7CRW - chains D and C of the 4 polymer chains in the assembly; structure by electron microscopy, 3.18 A resolution.

# Chain D (and C)
Protein: Dipeptidyl peptidase 9
Organism: Rattus norvegicus
Notes: chain C of this document is another copy of the same molecule, construct and numbering; everything in this record applies to it too
Reference sequence: M0R781 (M0R781_RAT); residues 1-862 here = UniProt positions 1-862
Sequence (862 residues; numbered 1 to 862; the number before each row is that of its first residue):
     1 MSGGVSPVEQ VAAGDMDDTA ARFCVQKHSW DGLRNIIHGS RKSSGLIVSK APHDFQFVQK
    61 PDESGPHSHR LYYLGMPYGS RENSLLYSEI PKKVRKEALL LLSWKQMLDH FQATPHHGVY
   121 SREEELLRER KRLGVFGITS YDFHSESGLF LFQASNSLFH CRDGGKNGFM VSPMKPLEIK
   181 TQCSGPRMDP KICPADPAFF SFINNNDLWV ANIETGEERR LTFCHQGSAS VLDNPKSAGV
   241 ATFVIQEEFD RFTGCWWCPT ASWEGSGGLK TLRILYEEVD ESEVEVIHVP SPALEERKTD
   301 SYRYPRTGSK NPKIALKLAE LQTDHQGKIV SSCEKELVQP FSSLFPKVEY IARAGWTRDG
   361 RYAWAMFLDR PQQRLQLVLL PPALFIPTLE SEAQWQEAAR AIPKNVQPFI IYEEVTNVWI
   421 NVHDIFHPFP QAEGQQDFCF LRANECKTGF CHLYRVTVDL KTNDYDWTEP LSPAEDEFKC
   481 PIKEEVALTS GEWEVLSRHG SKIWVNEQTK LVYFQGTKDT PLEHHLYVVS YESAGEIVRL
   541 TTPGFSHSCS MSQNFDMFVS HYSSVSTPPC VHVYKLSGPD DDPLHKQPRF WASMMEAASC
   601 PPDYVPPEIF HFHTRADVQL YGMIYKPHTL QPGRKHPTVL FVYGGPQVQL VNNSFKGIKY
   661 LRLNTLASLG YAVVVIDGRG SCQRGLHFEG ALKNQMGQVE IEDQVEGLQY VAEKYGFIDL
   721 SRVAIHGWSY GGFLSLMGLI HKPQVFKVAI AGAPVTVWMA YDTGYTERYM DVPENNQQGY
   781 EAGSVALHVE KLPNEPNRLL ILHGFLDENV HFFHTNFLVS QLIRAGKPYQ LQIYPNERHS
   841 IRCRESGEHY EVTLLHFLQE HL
Unresolved in the structure: 1-20, 264-268 (chain C: 1-20, 45-49, 63-64, 116-135, 228-230, 264-268)
Reported in the primary citation:
  - mutagenesis - S729A: unchanged binding to rNLRP1 FIIND-CARD fragment
  - catalytic residues: Ser-729 (proposed by the authors, not directly observed)
  - mutagenesis - S729A: unchanged binding to NLR family protein 1

# Chain D / chain C interface
Residue-residue contacts (69):
  Trp-30(D) / Asn-794(C)
  Trp-30(D) / Pro-796(C)
  Trp-30(D) / Gly-826(C)  hydrogen bond (side chain-backbone)
  Trp-30(D) / Pro-828(C)  hydrophobic
  Arg-34(D) / Gly-826(C)  hydrogen bond (side chain-backbone)
  Val-286(D) / Lys-298(C)
  Ile-287(D) / Glu-296(C)
  Ile-287(D) / Arg-297(C)
  His-288(D) / Arg-297(C)  hydrogen bond (backbone-backbone)
  His-288(D) / Lys-298(C)
  His-288(D) / Thr-299(C)
  Leu-294(D) / Phe-813(C)
  Glu-295(D) / Phe-813(C)
  Arg-297(D) / Ile-287(C)
  Arg-297(D) / His-288(C)  hydrogen bond (backbone-backbone)
  Arg-297(D) / Ala-760(C)  hydrogen bond (side chain-backbone)
  Arg-297(D) / Phe-813(C)
  Lys-298(D) / His-288(C)
  Thr-299(D) / His-288(C)  hydrogen bond (backbone-side chain)
  Thr-299(D) / Thr-299(C)
  Ala-760(D) / Arg-297(C)
  Asn-794(D) / Trp-30(C)
  Pro-796(D) / His-856(C)
  Phe-805(D) / Phe-812(C)  hydrophobic
  Phe-805(D) / Asn-816(C)
  His-811(D) / Arg-297(C)
  Phe-812(D) / Phe-805(C)  hydrophobic
  Phe-813(D) / Leu-294(C)
  Phe-813(D) / Glu-295(C)
  Phe-813(D) / Arg-297(C)
  Asn-816(D) / Phe-805(C)
  Asn-816(D) / Pro-835(C)
  Val-819(D) / Ile-833(C)
  Ser-820(D) / Pro-835(C)
  Ser-820(D) / Asn-836(C)  hydrogen bond
  Ile-823(D) / Ile-833(C)
  Ile-823(D) / Tyr-834(C)  hydrophobic
  Ile-823(D) / Glu-845(C)
  Ile-823(D) / Ser-846(C)
  Ile-823(D) / His-849(C)
  Arg-824(D) / Asn-836(C)
  Ala-825(D) / Arg-34(C)  hydrogen bond (backbone-side chain)
  Gly-826(D) / Trp-30(C)  hydrogen bond (backbone-side chain)
  Gly-826(D) / Arg-34(C)
  Gly-826(D) / His-849(C)
  Lys-827(D) / His-849(C)  hydrogen bond (backbone-side chain)
  Pro-828(D) / Trp-30(C)
  Tyr-829(D) / Gln-832(C)
  Tyr-829(D) / Ile-833(C)  hydrogen bond (side chain-backbone)
  Tyr-829(D) / His-849(C)
  Leu-831(D) / Leu-831(C)
  Leu-831(D) / Ile-833(C)  hydrophobic
  Gln-832(D) / Tyr-829(C)
  Ile-833(D) / Val-819(C)
  Ile-833(D) / Ile-823(C)
  Ile-833(D) / Tyr-829(C)  hydrogen bond (backbone-side chain)
  Ile-833(D) / Leu-831(C)  hydrophobic
  Tyr-834(D) / Ile-823(C)  hydrophobic
  Pro-835(D) / Asn-816(C)
  Pro-835(D) / Val-819(C)  hydrophobic
  Pro-835(D) / Ser-820(C)
  Asn-836(D) / Ser-820(C)  hydrogen bond
  Asn-836(D) / Arg-824(C)
  Glu-845(D) / Ile-823(C)
  Ser-846(D) / Ile-823(C)
  His-849(D) / Ile-823(C)
  His-849(D) / Lys-827(C)  hydrogen bond (side chain-backbone)
  His-849(D) / Tyr-829(C)
  His-856(D) / Pro-796(C)
Other interface residues (no listed pair), chain D (44 interface residues in all): Glu-296, Tyr-304, Arg-306, Asn-797, Phe-817, Leu-822, Gln-830
Other interface residues (no listed pair), chain C (44 interface residues in all): Asp-31, Val-286, Tyr-304, Arg-306, His-811, Phe-817, Leu-822, Ala-825, Gln-830

# Summary
The chain D/chain C interface involves 44 residues from each chain, with 14 hydrogen bonds. Polar contacts
include Trp-30(D)/Gly-826(C), Arg-34(D)/Gly-826(C) and Arg-297(D)/Ala-760(C). From the paper: the catalytic
residue Ser-729(D); S729A of chain D leaves binding to rNLRP1 FIIND-CARD fragment unchanged.
Both chains are Dipeptidyl peptidase 9 (Rattus norvegicus). Entry 7CRW (Cryo-EM structure of rNLRP1-rDPP9
complex) was determined by electron microscopy together with 7CRV from the same study.
